PDB entry 8GAN | electron microscopy, 3.26 A resolution | chains D and L of the 16 polymer chains in the assembly

# Chain D
Molecule: Cas7
From: Neisseria lactamica
UniProt: A0A378VEU0 (A0A378VEU0_NEILA); residue numbers follow UniProt; this construct covers 2-283
Sequence (283 residues; row label = number of the first residue in the row):
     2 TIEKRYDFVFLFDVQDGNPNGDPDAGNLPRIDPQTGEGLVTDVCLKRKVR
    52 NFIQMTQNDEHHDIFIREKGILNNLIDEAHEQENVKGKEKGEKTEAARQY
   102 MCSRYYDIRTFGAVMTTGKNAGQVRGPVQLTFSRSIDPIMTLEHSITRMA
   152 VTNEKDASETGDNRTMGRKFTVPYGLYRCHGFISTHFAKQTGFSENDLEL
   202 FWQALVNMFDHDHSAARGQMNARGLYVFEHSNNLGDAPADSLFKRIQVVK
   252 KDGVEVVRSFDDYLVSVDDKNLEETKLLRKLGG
Differences from the reference sequence: expression tag (284)

# Chain L
Molecule: Target strand DNA
Sequence (53 nucleotides; each row starts with the number of its first residue):
     7 AGGAGGGCGAGGGCGATGCCACCTACGGCAAGCTGACCCTGAAGTTCATC
    57 TGC

# How chain D and chain L interact
Residue-residue contacts (22; chain D residue first):
  Asp25(D) - DT23(L)  base contact
  Thr117(D) - DC26(L)  hydrogen bond to the base
  Thr118(D) - DC26(L)  phosphate contact
  Ser146(D) - DG17(L)  hydrogen bond to the base
  Arg149(D) - DG18(L)  base contact
  Arg149(D) - DG19(L)  hydrogen bond to the base
  Thr153(D) - DG19(L)  sugar contact
  Asn154(D) - DG19(L)  phosphate contact
  Asn154(D) - DC20(L)  hydrogen bond to the phosphate
  Lys156(D) - DA16(L)  phosphate contact
  Lys156(D) - DG17(L)  salt bridge to the phosphate
  Ala158(D) - DA16(L)  phosphate contact
  Ala158(D) - DG17(L)  phosphate contact
  Arg165(D) - DG15(L)  base contact
  Arg165(D) - DA16(L)  base contact
  Thr166(D) - DG18(L)  hydrogen bond to the base
  Met167(D) - DA16(L)  base contact
  Met167(D) - DG17(L)  base contact
  Met167(D) - DG18(L)  hydrogen bond to the base
  Gly168(D) - DG18(L)  base contact
  Arg169(D) - DG17(L)  hydrogen bond to the phosphate
  Arg169(D) - DG18(L)  salt bridge to the phosphate
Other interface residues (no listed pair), chain D (18 interface residues in all): Pro24, Asn74, Val115, Gly119
Other interface residues (no listed pair), chain L (9 interface residues in all): DC25

# Overview
18 residues of chain D and 9 residues of chain L are in contact, with 7 hydrogen bonds and 2 salt bridges.
Among the polar pairs are Thr117(D)-DC26(L), Ser146(D)-DG17(L) and Arg149(D)-DG19(L).
Chain D is Cas7 (Neisseria lactamica) and chain L is Target strand DNA; the structure, Exploiting Activation
and Inactivation Mechanisms in Type I-C CRISPR-Cas3 for Genome Editing Applications, was determined by
electron microscopy, deposited together with 8G9S, 8G9T, 8G9U, 8GAF and 8GAM.
